7Y5A - chains A and G of the 7 polymer chains in the assembly; structure by electron microscopy, 3.50 A resolution.

== Chain A ==
Molecule: ATP synthase subunit alpha
From: Mycolicibacterium smegmatis
Notes: EC 7.1.2.2
UniProtKB: A0R202 (ATPA_MYCS2); numbering as in UniProt (aligned over 1-548)
Chain sequence (548 residues; numbered 1 to 548; the number before each row is that of its first residue):
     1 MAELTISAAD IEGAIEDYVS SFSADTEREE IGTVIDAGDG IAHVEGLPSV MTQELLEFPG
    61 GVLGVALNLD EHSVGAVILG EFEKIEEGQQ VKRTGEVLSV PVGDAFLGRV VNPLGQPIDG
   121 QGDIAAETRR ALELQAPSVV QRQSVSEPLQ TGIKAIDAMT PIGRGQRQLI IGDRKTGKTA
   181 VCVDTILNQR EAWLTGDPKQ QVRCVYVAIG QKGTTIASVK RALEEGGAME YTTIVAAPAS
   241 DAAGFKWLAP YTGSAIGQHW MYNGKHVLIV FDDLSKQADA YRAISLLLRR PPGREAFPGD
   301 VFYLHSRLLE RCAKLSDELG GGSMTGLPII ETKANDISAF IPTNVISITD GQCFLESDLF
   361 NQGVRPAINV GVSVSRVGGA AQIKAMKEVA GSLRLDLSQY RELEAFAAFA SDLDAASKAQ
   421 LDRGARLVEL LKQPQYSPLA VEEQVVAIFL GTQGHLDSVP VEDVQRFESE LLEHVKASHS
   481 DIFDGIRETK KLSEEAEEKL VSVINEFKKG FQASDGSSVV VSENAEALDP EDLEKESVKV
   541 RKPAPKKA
Unresolved in the structure: 1-27, 516-533, 546-548
Ligand contacts:
  - ADP (adenosine-5'-diphosphate): V374, S375, R376
  - ATP (adenosine-5'-triphosphate): D173, R174, K175, T176, G177, K178, T179, A180, E331, F360, R365, Q433, P434, Q435
Curated features (UniProtKB/Swiss-Prot):
  - binding site (ATP): G172 to T179
  - site: S373 (Required for activity)
From the paper describing this entry:
  - conformationally variable residues (order/disorder transition): A527 to P545

== Chain G ==
Molecule: ATP synthase gamma chain
From: Mycolicibacterium smegmatis
UniProtKB: A0R201 (ATPG_MYCS2); residues 1-307 here = UniProt positions 1-307
Chain sequence (307 residues; each row starts with the number of its first residue):
     1 MAATLRELRG RIRSAGSIKK ITKAQELIAT SRIAKAQARV EAARPYAAEI TNMLTELAGA
    61 SALDHPLLVE RKQPKRAGVL VVSSDRGLCG AYNANVLRRA EELFSLLRDE GKDPVLYVVG
   121 RKALGYFSFR QRTVVESWTG FSERPTYENA REIADTLVNA FMAGADDEGD DAGADGILGV
   181 DELHIVFTEF RSMLSQTAVA RRAAPMEVEY VGEVETGPRT LYSFEPDPET LFDALLPRYI
   241 ATRVYAALLE AAASESASRR RAMKSATDNA DDLIKALTLA ANRERQAQIT QEISEIVGGA
   301 NALAGSK
Unresolved in the structure: 1-3, 62-64, 214-220, 304-307

== Chain A / chain G interface ==
Contacting residue pairs - 33 pairs, chain A then chain G:
  P292(A) with A302(G)
  G293(A) with E295(G)
  E534(A) with V199(G); A200(G), hydrogen bond (side chain-backbone); R201(G)
  K535(A) with R202(G)
  E536(A) with R202(G); A203(G); P205(G); M206(G); E207(G)
  S537(A) with E207(G)
  V538(A) with L54(G), hydrophobic; M206(G), hydrophobic; E207(G), hydrogen bond (backbone-backbone); V208(G), hydrophobic; E209(G), hydrogen bond (backbone-backbone)
  K539(A) with T55(G); E209(G), salt bridge; V211(G)
  V540(A) with A58(G); G59(G); V208(G), hydrophobic; E209(G), hydrogen bond (backbone-backbone); V211(G), hydrogen bond (backbone-backbone)
  R541(A) with E56(G), salt bridge; V211(G); G212(G); E213(G), hydrogen bond (backbone-backbone)
  K542(A) with G59(G); V211(G)
  P543(A) with V211(G)
  A544(A) with Y210(G), hydrophobic
Also at the interface, not in a pair above, chain A (16 interface residues in all): R294, E295, P545
Also at the interface, not in a pair above, chain G (23 interface residues in all): R243, G299
From the paper, about this interface:
  - specific contacts: E534(A)-R201(G), E536(A)-R202(G)
  - interface residues, chain A: E534(A), E536(A), K539(A), R541(A), K542(A)
  - interface residues, chain G: R201(G), R202(G), E207(G), E209(G), E213(G)

== In short ==
16 residues of chain A and 23 residues of chain G are in contact, with 6 hydrogen bonds and 2 salt bridges.
Polar pairs include K539(A)-E209(G), R541(A)-E56(G) and E534(A)-A200(G). The paper describes contacts between
E534(A) and R201(G) and E536(A) and R202(G). The paper reports interface residues E534(A), E536(A) and R201(G)
among others; conformational variability at A527(A).
Here chain A is ATP synthase subunit alpha and chain G is ATP synthase gamma chain, both from
Mycolicibacterium smegmatis. Entry 7Y5A (Cryo-EM structure of the Mycolicibacterium smegmatis F1-ATPase) was
determined by electron microscopy together with 7Y5B, 7Y5C and 7Y5D from the same study.
